9EHM - chains B and E of the 16 polymer chains in the assembly; structure by electron microscopy, 4.20 A resolution (low resolution: residue-level contacts below are approximate; hydrogen-bond / salt-bridge calls are withheld).

# Chain B
Protein: HIV-1 BG505 SOSIP gp120, Envelope glycoprotein gp120
Source organism: Human immunodeficiency virus 1
Reference sequence: Q2N0S5 (Q2N0S5_HV1); the construct lacks a stretch of the UniProt sequence and is renumbered around it, so the offset changes along the chain: 33-138 = UniProt 32-137; 147-185 = UniProt 138-176; 187-309 = UniProt 186-308; 312-321 = UniProt 309-318; 2 more segments
Chain sequence (506 residues; row label = number of the first residue in the row; note: 12 numbers in that range are skipped by the numbering (no residue carries them; nothing is unmodelled there); a row labelled like 185A-185I holds insertion residues (185A, then the next letters in order)):
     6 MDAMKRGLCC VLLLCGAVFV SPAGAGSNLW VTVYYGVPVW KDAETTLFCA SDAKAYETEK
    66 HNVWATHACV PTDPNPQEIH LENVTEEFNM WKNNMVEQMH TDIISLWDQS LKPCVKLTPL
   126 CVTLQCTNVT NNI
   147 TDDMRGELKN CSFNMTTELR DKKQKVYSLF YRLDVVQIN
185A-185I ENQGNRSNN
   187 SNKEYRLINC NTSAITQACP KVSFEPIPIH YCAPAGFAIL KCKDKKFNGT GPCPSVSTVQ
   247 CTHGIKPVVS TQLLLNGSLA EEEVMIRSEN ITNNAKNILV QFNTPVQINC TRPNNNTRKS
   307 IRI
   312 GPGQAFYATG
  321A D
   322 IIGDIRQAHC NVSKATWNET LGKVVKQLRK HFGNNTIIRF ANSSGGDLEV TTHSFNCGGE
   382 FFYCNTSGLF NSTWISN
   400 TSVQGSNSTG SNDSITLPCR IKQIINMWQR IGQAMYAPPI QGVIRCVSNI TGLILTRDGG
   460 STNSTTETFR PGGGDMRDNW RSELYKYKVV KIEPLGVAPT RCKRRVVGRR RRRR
Unresolved in the structure: 6-32, 147-151, 185A-185I, 400-410, 459-463, 506-513
Sequence notes: engineered mutation Asn332 (Thr330 in Q2N0S5), Cys501 (Ala498 in Q2N0S5); insertion (509-513)
Disulfides: Cys54-Cys74, Cys119-Cys205, Cys126-Cys196, Cys131-Cys157, Cys218-Cys247, Cys228-Cys239, Cys296-Cys331, Cys378-Cys445, Cys385-Cys418
Covalently attached groups: N-acetylglucosamine (NAG) linked to Asn88, Asn133, Asn156, Asn160, Asn234, Asn276, Asn295, Asn301, Asn339, Asn363, Asn386, Asn392, Asn448; glycan linked to Asn197, Asn262, Asn332
From the paper describing this entry:
  - post-translational modification sites: Asn197, Asn276 (citing earlier work)

# Chain E
Protein: HIV-1 BG505 SOSIP gp41
Source organism: Human immunodeficiency virus 1
Reference sequence: Q2N0S5 (Q2N0S5_9HIV1); residues 512-664 here correspond to UniProt positions 509-661 (UniProt number = residue number - 3)
Chain sequence (153 residues; numbered 512 to 664; the number before each row is that of its first residue):
   512 AVGIGAVFLG FLGAAGSTMG AASMTLTVQA RNLLSGIVQQ QSNLLRAPEA QQHLLKLTVW
   572 GIKQLQARVL AVERYLRDQQ LLGIWGCSGK LICCTNVPWN SSWSNRNLSE IWDNMTWLQW
   632 DKEISNYTQI IYGLLEESQN QQEKNEQDLL ALD
Unresolved in the structure: 512-519, 548-568
Sequence notes: engineered mutation Pro559 (Ile556 in Q2N0S5), Cys605 (Thr602 in Q2N0S5)
Disulfides: Cys598-Cys604
Covalently attached groups: N-acetylglucosamine (NAG) linked to Asn611, Asn637
Residues lining bound ligands: N-acetylglucosamine (NAG; 2-acetamido-2-deoxy-beta-D-glucopyranose): Gly527, Ser528, Thr529

# Interface between chain B and chain E
Inter-chain disulfides: Cys501(B)-Cys605(E)
Residue-residue contacts - 99 pairs, chain B then chain E:
  Leu34(B) with Trp610(E)
  Trp35(B) with Asn607(E); Val608(E); Pro609(E); Trp610(E)
  Val36(B) with Thr606(E); Val608(E); Trp610(E)
  Thr37(B) with Cys604(E); Cys605(E)
  Val38(B) with Trp596(E); Ile603(E); Cys604(E)
  Tyr39(B) with Leu602(E); Ile603(E); Trp623(E); Trp628(E)
  Tyr40(B) with Leu537(E); Leu544(E); Tyr586(E); Gln590(E); Leu593(E); Leu602(E)
  Gly41(B) with Leu537(E); Gln540(E)
  Val42(B) with Gln540(E); Trp628(E)
  Pro43(B) with Leu523(E); Ala525(E); Ala526(E); Gln540(E); Leu629(E)
  Val44(B) with Trp628(E); Asp632(E)
  Trp45(B) with Leu523(E); Ala526(E); Leu629(E)
  Lys46(B) with Asp632(E); Ser636(E)
  Thr50(B) with Leu581(E)
  Thr51(B) with Ala578(E)
  Leu52(B) with Lys574(E)
  Phe53(B) with Gln575(E); Ala578(E)
  Cys54(B) with Trp571(E)
  Ala70(B) with Trp571(E)
  Cys74(B) with Trp571(E)
  Val75(B) with Gln575(E)
  Ile84(B) with Leu520(E); Gly524(E)
  Leu86(B) with Leu523(E); Gly524(E)
  Glu87(B) with Gly527(E)
  Asn88(B) with Gly527(E)
  Asp107(B) with Trp571(E); Lys574(E)
  Gln114(B) with Val570(E)
  Ile215(B) with Trp571(E)
  Tyr217(B) with Trp571(E)
  Pro220(B) with Ala578(E)
  Ala221(B) with Leu544(E); Leu545(E); Ser546(E); Ala582(E); Arg585(E)
  Gly222(B) with Leu544(E); Arg585(E)
  Phe223(B) with Arg585(E)
  Ala224(B) with Leu523(E)
  Thr244(B) with Phe522(E)
  Gln246(B) with Phe522(E)
  Ile491(B) with Phe522(E); Arg585(E)
  Pro493(B) with Leu544(E); Asp589(E)
  Leu494(B) with Asp589(E); Trp596(E); Tyr643(E)
  Gly495(B) with Trp628(E)
  Val496(B) with Trp628(E); Trp631(E); Ile635(E); Ile642(E); Tyr643(E)
  Ala497(B) with Trp628(E)
  Pro498(B) with Ile622(E); Trp623(E)
  Thr499(B) with Trp623(E)
  Arg500(B) with Leu619(E)
  Cys501(B) with Cys605(E), disulfide
  Lys502(B) with Thr606(E); Asn607(E)
  Arg503(B) with Gly597(E); Cys605(E); Thr606(E); Asn607(E); Gln650(E)
  Val505(B) with Glu654(E); Leu661(E)
Other interface residues (no listed pair), chain B (55 interface residues in all): His72, Ala73, Val89, Ser110, Leu111, Arg504
Other interface residues (no listed pair), chain E (58 interface residues in all): Gly521, Ser534, Ala541, Asn543, Gln577, Cys598, Lys601, Ser615, Leu646

# In short
Chain B and chain E form an interface of 55 and 58 residues respectively, with 1 disulfide bond. Ligands of
chain E: N-acetylglucosamine. N-acetylglucosamine is covalently linked to Asn88(B), Asn133(B), Asn156(B),
Asn160(B), Asn234(B) and Asn276(B) and 7 more. N-acetylglucosamine is covalently linked to Asn611(E) and
Asn637(E). From the paper: modification sites Asn197(B) and Asn276(B).
Chain B is HIV-1 BG505 SOSIP gp120, Envelope glycoprotein gp120 and chain E is HIV-1 BG505 SOSIP gp41, both
from Human immunodeficiency virus 1; the structure, Structure of HIV-1 BG505 SOSIP.664 Env trimer in complex
with IOMAmin5 and 10-1074 Broadly Neutralizing Antibodies ..., was determined by electron microscopy,
deposited together with 9EHL.
